Entry 3HPY (X-ray diffraction, 1.94 A resolution); this record covers chains A and B of the 4 polymer chains in the assembly.

[Chain A (and B)]
Protein: Catechol 2,3-dioxygenase
From: Pseudomonas sp. KL28
Notes: EC 1.13.11.2; chain B of this document is another copy of the same molecule, construct and numbering; everything in this record applies to it too
UniProt: Q7WYF5 (Q7WYF5_9PSED); residues 1-309 here = UniProt positions 1-309
Chain sequence (309 residues; numbered 1 to 309; the number before each row is that of its first residue):
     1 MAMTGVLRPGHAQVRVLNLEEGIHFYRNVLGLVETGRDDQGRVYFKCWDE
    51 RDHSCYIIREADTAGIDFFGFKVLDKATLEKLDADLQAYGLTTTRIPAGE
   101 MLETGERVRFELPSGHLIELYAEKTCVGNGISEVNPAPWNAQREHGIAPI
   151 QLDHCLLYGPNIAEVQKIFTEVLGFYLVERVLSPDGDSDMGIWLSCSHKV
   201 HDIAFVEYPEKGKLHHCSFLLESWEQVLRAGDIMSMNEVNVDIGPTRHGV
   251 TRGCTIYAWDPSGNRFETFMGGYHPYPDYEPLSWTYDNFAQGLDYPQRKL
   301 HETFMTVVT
Unresolved in the structure: 1, 290-309
Metal / ion sites: Fe ion: His154, His216, Glu267 (together with 4-methylcatechol)
Residues lining bound ligands: 4-methylcatechol (MCT): His154, Leu156, Trp193, His201, His216, His248, Val250, Thr251, Tyr257, Glu267, Phe289
What the authors report for this chain:
  - binding site for 4-methylcatechol: Trp193, His248, Val250, Tyr257, Phe289
  - specificity-determining residues: Leu156, Val181, Trp193, Val206, Val250, Phe289, Leu293
  - mutagenesis - H201A, H201N, H248A, H248N, Y257F: abolished catalytic activity on 4-methylcatechol
  - catalytic residues: His201, His248, Tyr257

[Chain A / chain B interface]
Contacting residue pairs - 10 pairs, chain A then chain B:
  Trp224(A) - Trp224(B)  hydrogen bond (side chain-backbone)
  Trp224(A) - Glu225(B)
  Trp224(A) - Leu228(B)
  Glu225(A) - Trp224(B)
  Leu228(A) - Trp224(B)
  Leu228(A) - Cys254(B)  hydrophobic
  Asp232(A) - Arg247(B)  salt bridge
  Pro245(A) - Pro245(B)
  Arg247(A) - Asp232(B)  salt bridge
  Cys254(A) - Leu228(B)  hydrophobic
Interface residues without a listed pair, chain A (8 interface residues in all): Thr246
Interface residues without a listed pair, chain B (8 interface residues in all): Thr246

[In short]
The chain A/chain B interface involves 8 residues from each chain, with 1 hydrogen bond and 2 salt bridges.
Among the polar pairs are Asp232(A)-Arg247(B) and Trp224(A)-Trp224(B). The paper reports catalytic residues
His201(A), His248(A) and Tyr257(A); H201A, H201N and H248A of chain A, among others, abolish catalytic
activity on 4-methylcatechol; 5 substitutions were tested in all.
Both chains are Catechol 2,3-dioxygenase (Pseudomonas sp. KL28). Entry 3HPY (Crystal Structure Analysis of the
2,3-dioxygenase LapB from Pseudomonas in the complex with 4-methylcatechol) was determined by X-ray
diffraction (same publication as 3HPV and 3HQ0).
